Entry 6EMK (electron microscopy, 7.90 A resolution (low resolution: residue-level contacts below are approximate; hydrogen-bond / salt-bridge calls are withheld)); this record covers chains A and C of the 10 polymer chains in the assembly.

Chain A:
Protein: Serine/threonine-protein kinase TOR2
Organism: Saccharomyces cerevisiae (strain ATCC 204508 / S288c)
Notes: EC 2.7.1.67, 2.7.11.1
UniProtKB: P32600 (TOR2_YEAST); residues -1 to 2472 here correspond to UniProt positions 1-2474 (UniProt number = residue number + 2)
Chain sequence (2474 residues; each row starts with the number of its first residue; numbers below 1 keep their minus sign (Met-1 is residue -1)):
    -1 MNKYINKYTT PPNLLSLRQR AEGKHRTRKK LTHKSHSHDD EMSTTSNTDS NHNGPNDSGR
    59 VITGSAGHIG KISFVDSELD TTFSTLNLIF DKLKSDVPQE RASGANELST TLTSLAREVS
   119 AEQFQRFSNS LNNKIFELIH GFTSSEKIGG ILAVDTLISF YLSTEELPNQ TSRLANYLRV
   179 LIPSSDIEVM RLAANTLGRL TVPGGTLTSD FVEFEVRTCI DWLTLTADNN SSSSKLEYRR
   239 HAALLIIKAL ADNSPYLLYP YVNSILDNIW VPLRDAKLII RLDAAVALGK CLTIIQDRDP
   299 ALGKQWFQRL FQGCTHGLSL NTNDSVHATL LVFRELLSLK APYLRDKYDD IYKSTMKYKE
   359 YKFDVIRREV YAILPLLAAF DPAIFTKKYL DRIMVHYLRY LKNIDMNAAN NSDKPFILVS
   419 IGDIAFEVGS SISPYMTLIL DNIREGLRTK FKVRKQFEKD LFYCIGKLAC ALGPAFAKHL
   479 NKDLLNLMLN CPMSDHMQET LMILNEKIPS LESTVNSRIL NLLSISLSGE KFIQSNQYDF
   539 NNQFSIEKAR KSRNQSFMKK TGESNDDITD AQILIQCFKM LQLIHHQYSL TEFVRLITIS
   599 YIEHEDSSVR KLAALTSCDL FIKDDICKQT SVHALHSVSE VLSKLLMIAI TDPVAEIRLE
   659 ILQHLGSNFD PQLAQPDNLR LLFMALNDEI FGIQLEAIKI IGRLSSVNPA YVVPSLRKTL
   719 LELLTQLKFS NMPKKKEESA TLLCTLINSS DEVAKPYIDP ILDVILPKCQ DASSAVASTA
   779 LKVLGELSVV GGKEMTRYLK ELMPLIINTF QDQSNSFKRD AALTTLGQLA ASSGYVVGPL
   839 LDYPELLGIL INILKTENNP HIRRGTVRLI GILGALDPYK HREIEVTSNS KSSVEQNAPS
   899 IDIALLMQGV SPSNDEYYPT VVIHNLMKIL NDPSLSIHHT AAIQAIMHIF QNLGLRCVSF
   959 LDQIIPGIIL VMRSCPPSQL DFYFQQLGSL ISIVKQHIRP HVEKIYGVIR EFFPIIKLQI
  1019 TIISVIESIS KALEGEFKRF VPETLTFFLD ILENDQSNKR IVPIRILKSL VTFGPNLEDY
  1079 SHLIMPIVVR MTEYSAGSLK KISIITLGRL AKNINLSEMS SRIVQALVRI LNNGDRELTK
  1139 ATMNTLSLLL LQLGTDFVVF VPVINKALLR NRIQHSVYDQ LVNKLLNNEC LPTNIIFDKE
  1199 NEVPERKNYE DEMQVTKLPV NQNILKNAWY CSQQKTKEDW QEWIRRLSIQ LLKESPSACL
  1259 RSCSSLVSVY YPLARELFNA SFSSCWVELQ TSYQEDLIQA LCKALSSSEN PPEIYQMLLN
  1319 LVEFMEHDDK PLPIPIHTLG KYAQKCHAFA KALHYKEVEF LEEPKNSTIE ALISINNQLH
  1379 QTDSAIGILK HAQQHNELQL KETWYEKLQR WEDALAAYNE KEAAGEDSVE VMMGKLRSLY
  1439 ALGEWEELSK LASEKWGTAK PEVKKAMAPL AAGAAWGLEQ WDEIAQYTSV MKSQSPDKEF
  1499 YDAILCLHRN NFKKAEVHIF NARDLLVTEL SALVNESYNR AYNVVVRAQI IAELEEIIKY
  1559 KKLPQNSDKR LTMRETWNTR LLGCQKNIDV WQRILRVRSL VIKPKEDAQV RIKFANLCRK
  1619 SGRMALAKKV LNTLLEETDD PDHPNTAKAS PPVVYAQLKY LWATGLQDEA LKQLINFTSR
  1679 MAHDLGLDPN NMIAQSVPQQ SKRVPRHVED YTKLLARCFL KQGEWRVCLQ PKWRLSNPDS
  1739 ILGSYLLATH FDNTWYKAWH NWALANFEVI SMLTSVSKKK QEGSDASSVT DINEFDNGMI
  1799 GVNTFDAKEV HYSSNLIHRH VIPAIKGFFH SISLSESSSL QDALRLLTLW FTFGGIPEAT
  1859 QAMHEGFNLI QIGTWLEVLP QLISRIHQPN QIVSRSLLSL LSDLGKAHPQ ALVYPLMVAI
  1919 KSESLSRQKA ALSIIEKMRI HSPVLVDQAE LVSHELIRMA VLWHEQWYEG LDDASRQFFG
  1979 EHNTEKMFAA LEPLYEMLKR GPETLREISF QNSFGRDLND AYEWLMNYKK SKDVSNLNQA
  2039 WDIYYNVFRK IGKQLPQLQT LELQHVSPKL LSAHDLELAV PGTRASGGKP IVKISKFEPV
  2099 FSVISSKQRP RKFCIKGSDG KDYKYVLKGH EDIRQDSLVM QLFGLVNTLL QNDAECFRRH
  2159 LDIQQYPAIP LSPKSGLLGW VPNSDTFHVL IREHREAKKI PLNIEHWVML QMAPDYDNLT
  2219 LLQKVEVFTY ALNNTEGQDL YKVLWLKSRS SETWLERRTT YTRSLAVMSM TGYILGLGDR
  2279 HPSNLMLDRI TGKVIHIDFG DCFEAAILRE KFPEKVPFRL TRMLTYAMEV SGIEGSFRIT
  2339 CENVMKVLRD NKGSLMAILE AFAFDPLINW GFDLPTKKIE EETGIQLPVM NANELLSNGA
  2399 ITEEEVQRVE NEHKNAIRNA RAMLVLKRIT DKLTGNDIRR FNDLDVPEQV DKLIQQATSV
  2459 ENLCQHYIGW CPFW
Disordered / not traced: -1 to 78, 870-913, 1295-1318, 1684-1705, 1769-1810
UniProt features mapped onto this chain:
  - region: Val2101 to Arg2107 (G-loop), Gly2274 to Asn2282 (Catalytic loop), His2294 to Thr2319 (Activation loop)
  - modified residue: Thr8 (Phosphothreonine)
From the paper describing this entry:
  - catalytic residues: Asp2277, Asn2282, Asp2296

Chain C:
Protein: Serine/threonine-protein kinase TOR2
Organism: Saccharomyces cerevisiae (strain ATCC 204508 / S288c)
Notes: EC 2.7.1.67, 2.7.11.1
UniProtKB: P32600 (TOR2_YEAST); the author numbering skips numbers that UniProt does not, so the offset changes along the chain: -1 to 79 = UniProt 1-81; 81-1295 = UniProt 82-1296; 1297-2474 = UniProt 1297-2474
Chain sequence (2474 residues; row label = number of the first residue in the row; note: 2 numbers in that range are skipped by the numbering (no residue carries them; nothing is unmodelled there); numbers below 1 keep their minus sign (Met-1 is residue -1)):
    -1 MNKYINKYTT PPNLLSLRQR AEGKHRTRKK LTHKSHSHDD EMSTTSNTDS NHNGPNDSGR
    59 VITGSAGHIG KISFVDSELD T
    81 TFSTLNLIFD KLKSDVPQER ASGANELSTT LTSLAREVSA EQFQRFSNSL NNKIFELIHG
   141 FTSSEKIGGI LAVDTLISFY LSTEELPNQT SRLANYLRVL IPSSDIEVMR LAANTLGRLT
   201 VPGGTLTSDF VEFEVRTCID WLTLTADNNS SSSKLEYRRH AALLIIKALA DNSPYLLYPY
   261 VNSILDNIWV PLRDAKLIIR LDAAVALGKC LTIIQDRDPA LGKQWFQRLF QGCTHGLSLN
   321 TNDSVHATLL VFRELLSLKA PYLRDKYDDI YKSTMKYKEY KFDVIRREVY AILPLLAAFD
   381 PAIFTKKYLD RIMVHYLRYL KNIDMNAANN SDKPFILVSI GDIAFEVGSS ISPYMTLILD
   441 NIREGLRTKF KVRKQFEKDL FYCIGKLACA LGPAFAKHLN KDLLNLMLNC PMSDHMQETL
   501 MILNEKIPSL ESTVNSRILN LLSISLSGEK FIQSNQYDFN NQFSIEKARK SRNQSFMKKT
   561 GESNDDITDA QILIQCFKML QLIHHQYSLT EFVRLITISY IEHEDSSVRK LAALTSCDLF
   621 IKDDICKQTS VHALHSVSEV LSKLLMIAIT DPVAEIRLEI LQHLGSNFDP QLAQPDNLRL
   681 LFMALNDEIF GIQLEAIKII GRLSSVNPAY VVPSLRKTLL ELLTQLKFSN MPKKKEESAT
   741 LLCTLINSSD EVAKPYIDPI LDVILPKCQD ASSAVASTAL KVLGELSVVG GKEMTRYLKE
   801 LMPLIINTFQ DQSNSFKRDA ALTTLGQLAA SSGYVVGPLL DYPELLGILI NILKTENNPH
   861 IRRGTVRLIG ILGALDPYKH REIEVTSNSK SSVEQNAPSI DIALLMQGVS PSNDEYYPTV
   921 VIHNLMKILN DPSLSIHHTA AIQAIMHIFQ NLGLRCVSFL DQIIPGIILV MRSCPPSQLD
   981 FYFQQLGSLI SIVKQHIRPH VEKIYGVIRE FFPIIKLQIT IISVIESISK ALEGEFKRFV
  1041 PETLTFFLDI LENDQSNKRI VPIRILKSLV TFGPNLEDYS HLIMPIVVRM TEYSAGSLKK
  1101 ISIITLGRLA KNINLSEMSS RIVQALVRIL NNGDRELTKA TMNTLSLLLL QLGTDFVVFV
  1161 PVINKALLRN RIQHSVYDQL VNKLLNNECL PTNIIFDKEN EVPERKNYED EMQVTKLPVN
  1221 QNILKNAWYC SQQKTKEDWQ EWIRRLSIQL LKESPSACLR SCSSLVSVYY PLARELFNAS
  1281 FSSCWVELQT SYQED
  1297 LIQALCKALS SSENPPEIYQ MLLNLVEFME HDDKPLPIPI HTLGKYAQKC HAFAKALHYK
  1357 EVEFLEEPKN STIEALISIN NQLHQTDSAI GILKHAQQHN ELQLKETWYE KLQRWEDALA
  1417 AYNEKEAAGE DSVEVMMGKL RSLYALGEWE ELSKLASEKW GTAKPEVKKA MAPLAAGAAW
  1477 GLEQWDEIAQ YTSVMKSQSP DKEFYDAILC LHRNNFKKAE VHIFNARDLL VTELSALVNE
  1537 SYNRAYNVVV RAQIIAELEE IIKYKKLPQN SDKRLTMRET WNTRLLGCQK NIDVWQRILR
  1597 VRSLVIKPKE DAQVRIKFAN LCRKSGRMAL AKKVLNTLLE ETDDPDHPNT AKASPPVVYA
  1657 QLKYLWATGL QDEALKQLIN FTSRMAHDLG LDPNNMIAQS VPQQSKRVPR HVEDYTKLLA
  1717 RCFLKQGEWR VCLQPKWRLS NPDSILGSYL LATHFDNTWY KAWHNWALAN FEVISMLTSV
  1777 SKKKQEGSDA SSVTDINEFD NGMIGVNTFD AKEVHYSSNL IHRHVIPAIK GFFHSISLSE
  1837 SSSLQDALRL LTLWFTFGGI PEATQAMHEG FNLIQIGTWL EVLPQLISRI HQPNQIVSRS
  1897 LLSLLSDLGK AHPQALVYPL MVAIKSESLS RQKAALSIIE KMRIHSPVLV DQAELVSHEL
  1957 IRMAVLWHEQ WYEGLDDASR QFFGEHNTEK MFAALEPLYE MLKRGPETLR EISFQNSFGR
  2017 DLNDAYEWLM NYKKSKDVSN LNQAWDIYYN VFRKIGKQLP QLQTLELQHV SPKLLSAHDL
  2077 ELAVPGTRAS GGKPIVKISK FEPVFSVISS KQRPRKFCIK GSDGKDYKYV LKGHEDIRQD
  2137 SLVMQLFGLV NTLLQNDAEC FRRHLDIQQY PAIPLSPKSG LLGWVPNSDT FHVLIREHRE
  2197 AKKIPLNIEH WVMLQMAPDY DNLTLLQKVE VFTYALNNTE GQDLYKVLWL KSRSSETWLE
  2257 RRTTYTRSLA VMSMTGYILG LGDRHPSNLM LDRITGKVIH IDFGDCFEAA ILREKFPEKV
  2317 PFRLTRMLTY AMEVSGIEGS FRITCENVMK VLRDNKGSLM AILEAFAFDP LINWGFDLPT
  2377 KKIEEETGIQ LPVMNANELL SNGAITEEEV QRVENEHKNA IRNARAMLVL KRITDKLTGN
  2437 DIRRFNDLDV PEQVDKLIQQ ATSVENLCQH YIGWCPFW
Disordered / not traced: -1 to 78, 871-914, 1297-1320, 1686-1707, 1772-1813
UniProt features mapped onto this chain:
  - region: Val2103 to Arg2109 (G-loop), Gly2276 to Asn2284 (Catalytic loop), His2296 to Thr2321 (Activation loop)
  - modified residue: Thr8 (Phosphothreonine)

Interface between chain A and chain C:
Pairs across the interface (61; chain A residue first):
  Lys621(A) - Phe1156(C)
  Lys621(A) - Val1160(C)
  Lys621(A) - Ile1163(C)
  Asp623(A) - Ser1120(C)
  Asp623(A) - Gln1124(C)
  Lys626(A) - Gln1124(C)
  Arg656(A) - Gly1153(C)
  Arg656(A) - Thr1154(C)
  Ile659(A) - Ser1116(C)
  Ile659(A) - Glu1117(C)
  His662(A) - Glu1117(C)
  Leu663(A) - Glu1117(C)
  Leu663(A) - Ser1120(C)
  Leu663(A) - Arg1121(C)
  Asn666(A) - Arg1121(C)
  Leu671(A) - Glu1117(C)
  Glu694(A) - Leu1076(C)
  Ile698(A) - Asp1078(C)
  Ile698(A) - Tyr1079(C)
  Ile699(A) - Tyr1079(C)
  Arg701(A) - Pro1041(C)
  Arg701(A) - Leu1044(C)
  Leu702(A) - Tyr1079(C)
  Asn706(A) - Leu1044(C)
  Pro707(A) - Leu1048(C)
  Ala708(A) - Leu1044(C)
  Lys716(A) - Tyr1079(C)
  Pro1040(A) - Arg702(C)
  Leu1043(A) - Arg702(C)
  Leu1043(A) - Asn707(C)
  Leu1047(A) - Pro708(C)
  Leu1075(A) - Glu695(C)
  Asp1077(A) - Ile699(C)
  Tyr1078(A) - Ile699(C)
  Tyr1078(A) - Ile700(C)
  Tyr1078(A) - Leu703(C)
  Tyr1078(A) - Lys717(C)
  Leu1114(A) - Ile660(C)
  Ser1115(A) - Ile660(C)
  Glu1116(A) - Ile660(C)
  Glu1116(A) - His663(C)
  Glu1116(A) - Leu664(C)
  Met1117(A) - Leu664(C)
  Ser1119(A) - Asp624(C)
  Ser1119(A) - Leu664(C)
  Arg1120(A) - Leu664(C)
  Arg1120(A) - Asn667(C)
  Gln1123(A) - Asp624(C)
  Gln1123(A) - Lys627(C)
  Gln1123(A) - Asn667(C)
  Gly1152(A) - Arg657(C)
  Thr1153(A) - Arg657(C)
  Phe1155(A) - Lys622(C)
  Val1159(A) - Lys622(C)
  Gln1859(A) - Ile1892(C)
  Gln1859(A) - Arg1895(C)
  Gln1859(A) - Ser1896(C)
  Leu1867(A) - Lys1937(C)
  Ile1890(A) - Gln1861(C)
  Arg1893(A) - Gln1861(C)
  Ser1894(A) - Gln1861(C)
Also at the interface, not in a pair above, chain A (46 interface residues in all): Asp617, Leu1050, Arg1088, Ser1118, Asn1866, Lys1935
Also at the interface, not in a pair above, chain C (47 interface residues in all): Leu619, Ile621, Leu672, Ala709, Val1040, Arg1089, Leu1115, Asp1155, Leu1869, Asp1903

In short:
Chain A and chain C form an interface of 46 and 47 residues respectively. The paper reports catalytic residues
Asp2277(A), Asn2282(A) and Asp2296(A).
Both chains are Serine/threonine-protein kinase TOR2 (Saccharomyces cerevisiae (strain ATCC 204508 / S288c)).
Entry 6EMK (Cryo-EM Structure of Saccharomyces cerevisiae Target of Rapamycin Complex 2) was determined by
electron microscopy.
